1YEQ - chains A and B of the 4 polymer chains in the assembly; structure by X-ray diffraction, 2.75 A resolution.

[Chain A]
Name: Hemoglobin alpha chain
Source organism: Homo sapiens
UniProtKB: P69905 (HBA_HUMAN); residues 1-141 here = UniProt positions 1-141
Amino-acid sequence (141 residues; row label = number of the first residue in the row):
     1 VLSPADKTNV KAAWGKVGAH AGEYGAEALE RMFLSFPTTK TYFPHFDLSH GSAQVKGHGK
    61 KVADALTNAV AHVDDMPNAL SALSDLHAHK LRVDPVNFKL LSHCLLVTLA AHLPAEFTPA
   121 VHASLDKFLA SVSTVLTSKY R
Bound ions: heme Fe: His-87 (together with oxygen molecule)
Small-molecule neighbours: heme / oxygen molecule: Met-32, Thr-39, Tyr-42, Phe-43, His-45, Phe-46, His-58, Lys-61, Val-62, Ala-65, Leu-66, Leu-83, Leu-86, His-87, Leu-91, Val-93, Asn-97, Phe-98, Leu-101, Val-132, Leu-136
UniProt features mapped onto this chain:
  - site: Lys-61 (Not glycated)
  - natural variant: Asp-6 (A6D: In J-Toronto; this construct carries the variant), Ala-13 (A13D: In J-Paris 1/J-Aljezur), Glu-27 (A27E: In Shenyang; this construct carries the variant), Lys-61 (K61N: In Zambia; deletion: In Clinic), Asp-64 (A64D: In Pontoise; this construct carries the variant), Asp-75 (D75A: In Lille; D75G: In Chapel Hill; D75N: In G-Pest), Ala-111 (A111D: In Petah Tikva)

[Chain B]
Name: Hemoglobin beta chain
Source organism: Homo sapiens
UniProtKB: P68871 (HBB_HUMAN); residues 1-146 here = UniProt positions 1-146
Amino-acid sequence (146 residues; row label = number of the first residue in the row):
     1 MHLTPEEKSA VTALWGKVNV DEVGGEALGR LLVVYPYTQR FFESFGDLST PDAVMGNPKV
    61 KAHGKKVLGA FSDGLAHLDN LKGTFATLSE LHCDKLHVDP ENFRLLGNVL VCVLAHHFGK
   121 EFTPPVQAAY QKVVAGVANA LAHKYH
Construct notes: engineered mutation Met-1 (Val in P68871), Tyr-37 (Trp in P68871)
Bound ions: heme Fe: His-92 (together with oxygen molecule)
Small-molecule neighbours: heme / oxygen molecule: Leu-31, Thr-38, Phe-41, Phe-42, His-63, Lys-66, Val-67, Ala-70, Phe-71, Phe-85, Leu-88, Leu-91, His-92, Leu-96, Val-98, Asn-102, Phe-103, Leu-106, Val-137, Leu-141
UniProt features mapped onto this chain:
  - natural variant: Leu-3 (H3L: In Graz; this construct carries the variant), Glu-7 (E7A: In G-Makassar; E7K: In Hb C; E7Q: In Machida; E7V: In SKCA), Lys-8 (E8K: In G-Siriraj; this construct carries the variant), Val-11 (A11V: In Iraq-Halabja; this construct carries the variant), Gly-16 (W16G: In Randwick; this construct carries the variant), Val-23 (E23V: In D-Granada; this construct carries the variant), Gly-24 (V24G: In Miyashiro; this construct carries the variant), Gly-25 (G25D: In Moscva; G25R: In Riverdale-Bronx; G25V: In Savannah), Leu-32 (L32P: In Yokohama), Val-33 (L33V: In Muscat; this construct carries the variant), Arg-40 (Q40R: In Tianshui; this construct carries the variant), Phe-42 (F42Y: In Mequon; deletion: In Bruxelles), 11 further natural variant entries in UniProt

[Interface between chain A and chain B]
Residue-residue contacts - 34 pairs, chain A then chain B:
  Glu-30(A) / Pro-124(B)
  Arg-31(A) / Phe-122(B)  hydrogen bond (side chain-backbone)
  Arg-31(A) / Thr-123(B)
  Arg-31(A) / Pro-124(B)
  Arg-31(A) / Gln-127(B)  hydrogen bond
  Leu-34(A) / Pro-124(B)  hydrophobic
  Leu-34(A) / Pro-125(B)
  Leu-34(A) / Ala-128(B)
  Ser-35(A) / Gln-127(B)
  Ser-35(A) / Ala-128(B)
  Ser-35(A) / Gln-131(B)
  Phe-36(A) / Gln-131(B)
  His-103(A) / Asn-108(B)  hydrogen bond
  His-103(A) / Gln-127(B)
  His-103(A) / Gln-131(B)  hydrogen bond
  Val-107(A) / Val-111(B)  hydrophobic
  Val-107(A) / Ala-115(B)
  Val-107(A) / Gln-127(B)
  Ala-110(A) / Ala-115(B)
  Ala-110(A) / His-116(B)
  Ala-111(A) / Ala-115(B)
  Ala-111(A) / Gly-119(B)
  Pro-114(A) / His-116(B)  hydrogen bond (backbone-side chain)
  Phe-117(A) / Arg-30(B)  hydrogen bond (backbone-side chain)
  Phe-117(A) / His-116(B)
  Thr-118(A) / Arg-30(B)
  Pro-119(A) / Met-55(B)  hydrophobic
  His-122(A) / Arg-30(B)  hydrogen bond
  His-122(A) / Val-34(B)
  His-122(A) / Cys-112(B)
  Ala-123(A) / Val-33(B)
  Ala-123(A) / Val-34(B)
  Asp-126(A) / Val-34(B)
  Asp-126(A) / Tyr-35(B)  hydrogen bond
Also at the interface, not in a pair above, chain A (19 interface residues in all): Cys-104, Leu-106, Ala-120
Also at the interface, not in a pair above, chain B (20 interface residues in all): Pro-51, Lys-120

[Summary]
19 residues of chain A face 20 of chain B across their interface, with 8 hydrogen bonds. Polar pairs include
Arg-31(A)/Phe-122(B), Arg-31(A)/Gln-127(B) and His-103(A)/Asn-108(B). Ligands of chain A: heme / oxygen
molecule. Bound to chain B: heme / oxygen molecule.
Chain A is Hemoglobin alpha chain and chain B is Hemoglobin beta chain, both from Homo sapiens; the structure,
T-To-T(High) quaternary transitions in human hemoglobin: betaW37Y OXY (10 test sets), was determined by X-ray
diffraction, deposited together with 1XXT, 1XY0, 1XZ5, 1XZ7, 1XZU, 1XZV and 45 further entries.
